7WRH - chains A and C of the 4 polymer chains in the assembly; structure by electron microscopy, 2.66 A resolution.

== Chain A (and C) ==
Name: Spike glycoprotein
From: Severe acute respiratory syndrome coronavirus 2
Notes: chain C of this document is another copy of the same molecule, construct and numbering; everything in this record applies to it too
Reference sequence: P0DTC2 (SPIKE_SARS2); aligned to UniProt positions 15-1208 over residues 15-1208
Sequence (1243 residues; row label = number of the first residue in the row; note: 9 numbers in that range are skipped by the numbering (no residue carries them; nothing is unmodelled there); a row labelled like 210A-210F holds insertion residues (210A, then the next letters in order); numbers below 1 keep their minus sign (Met-4 is residue -4)):
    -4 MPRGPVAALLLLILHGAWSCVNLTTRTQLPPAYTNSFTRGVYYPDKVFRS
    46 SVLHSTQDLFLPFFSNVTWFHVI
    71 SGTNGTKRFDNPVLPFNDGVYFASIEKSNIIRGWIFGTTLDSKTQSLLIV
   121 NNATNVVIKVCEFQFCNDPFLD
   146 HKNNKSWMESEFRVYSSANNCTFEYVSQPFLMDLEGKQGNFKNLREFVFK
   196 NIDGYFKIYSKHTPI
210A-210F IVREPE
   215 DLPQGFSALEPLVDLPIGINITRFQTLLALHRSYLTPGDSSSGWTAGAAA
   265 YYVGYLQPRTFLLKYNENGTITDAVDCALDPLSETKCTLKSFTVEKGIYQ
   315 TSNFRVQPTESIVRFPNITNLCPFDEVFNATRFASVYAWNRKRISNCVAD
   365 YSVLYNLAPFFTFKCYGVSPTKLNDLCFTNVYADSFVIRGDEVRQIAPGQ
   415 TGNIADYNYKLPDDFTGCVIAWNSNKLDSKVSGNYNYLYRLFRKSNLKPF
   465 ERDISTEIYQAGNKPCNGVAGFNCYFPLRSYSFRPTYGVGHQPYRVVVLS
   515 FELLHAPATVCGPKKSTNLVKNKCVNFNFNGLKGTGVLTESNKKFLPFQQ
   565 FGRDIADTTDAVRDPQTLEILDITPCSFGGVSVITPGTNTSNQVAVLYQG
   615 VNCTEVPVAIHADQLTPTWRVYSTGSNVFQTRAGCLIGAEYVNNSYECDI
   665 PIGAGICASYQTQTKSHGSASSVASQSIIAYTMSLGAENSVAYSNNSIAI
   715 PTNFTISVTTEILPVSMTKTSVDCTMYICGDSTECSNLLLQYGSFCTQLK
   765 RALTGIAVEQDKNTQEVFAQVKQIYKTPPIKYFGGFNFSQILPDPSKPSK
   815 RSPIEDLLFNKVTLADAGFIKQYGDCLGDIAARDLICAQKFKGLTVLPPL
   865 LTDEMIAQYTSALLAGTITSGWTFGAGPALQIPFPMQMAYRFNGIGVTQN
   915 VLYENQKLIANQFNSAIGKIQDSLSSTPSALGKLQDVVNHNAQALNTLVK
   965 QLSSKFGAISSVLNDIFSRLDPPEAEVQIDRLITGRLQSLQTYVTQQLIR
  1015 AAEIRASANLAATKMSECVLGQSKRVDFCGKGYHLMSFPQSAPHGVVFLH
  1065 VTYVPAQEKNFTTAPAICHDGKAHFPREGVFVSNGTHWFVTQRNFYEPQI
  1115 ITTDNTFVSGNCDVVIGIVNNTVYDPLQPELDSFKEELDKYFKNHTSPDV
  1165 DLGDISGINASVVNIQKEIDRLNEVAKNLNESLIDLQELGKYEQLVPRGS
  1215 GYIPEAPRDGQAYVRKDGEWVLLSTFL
Unresolved in the structure: -4 to 14, 71-76, 146-152, 177-184, 210A-210F, 248-256, 677-689, 828-847, 1148-1241
Construct notes: initiating methionine (-4); expression tag (-3 to 14, 1209-1241); variant Val67 (Ala in P0DTC2), Ile95 (Thr in P0DTC2), Asp142 (Tyr145 in P0DTC2), Ile210A (Leu212 in P0DTC2), Asp339 (Gly in P0DTC2), Leu371 (Ser in P0DTC2), Pro373 (Ser in P0DTC2), Phe375 (Ser in P0DTC2), Asn417 (Lys in P0DTC2), Lys440 (Asn in P0DTC2), Ser446 (Gly in P0DTC2), Asn477 (Ser in P0DTC2), Lys478 (Thr in P0DTC2), Ala484 (Glu in P0DTC2), Arg493 (Gln in P0DTC2), Ser496 (Gly in P0DTC2), Arg498 (Gln in P0DTC2), Tyr501 (Asn in P0DTC2), His505 (Tyr in P0DTC2), Lys547 (Thr in P0DTC2), Gly614 (Asp in P0DTC2), Tyr655 (His in P0DTC2), Lys679 (Asn in P0DTC2), His681 (Pro in P0DTC2), Gly682 (Arg in P0DTC2), Ser683 (Arg in P0DTC2), Ser685 (Arg in P0DTC2), Lys764 (Asn in P0DTC2), Tyr796 (Asp in P0DTC2), Lys856 (Asn in P0DTC2), His954 (Gln in P0DTC2), Lys969 (Asn in P0DTC2), Phe981 (Leu in P0DTC2), Pro986 (Lys in P0DTC2), Pro987 (Val in P0DTC2); insertion (210D-210F); engineered mutation Pro817 (Phe in P0DTC2), Pro892 (Ala in P0DTC2), Pro899 (Ala in P0DTC2), Pro942 (Ala in P0DTC2)
Disulfides: Cys15-Cys136, Cys131-Cys166, Cys291-Cys301, Cys379-Cys432, Cys391-Cys525, Cys538-Cys590, Cys617-Cys649, Cys662-Cys671, Cys738-Cys760, Cys743-Cys749, Cys1032-Cys1043, Cys1082-Cys1126
Covalently attached groups: N-acetylglucosamine (NAG) linked to Asn17, Asn61, Asn122, Asn165, Asn234, Asn282, Asn331, Asn343, Asn616, Asn709, Asn717, Asn801, Asn1074, Asn1098, Asn1134
UniProt features mapped onto this chain:
  - region: Asn280 to Cys301 (Putative superantigen), Arg403 to Asp405 (Integrin-binding motif), Asn448 to Phe456 (Immunodominant HLA epitope recognized by the CD8+), Ser816 to Tyr837 (Fusion peptide 1), Lys835 to Phe855 (Fusion peptide 2), Asp1163 to Glu1202 (Heptad repeat 2)
  - site: Arg815, Ser816 (Cleavage)
  - glycosylation: Asn17 (N-linked (GlcNAc...) (complex) asparagine), Asn61 (N-linked (GlcNAc...) (hybrid) asparagine), Asn74 (N-linked (GlcNAc...) (complex) asparagine), Asn122 (N-linked (GlcNAc...) (hybrid) asparagine), Asn149 (N-linked (GlcNAc...) (complex) asparagine), Asn165 (N-linked (GlcNAc...) (complex) asparagine), Asn234 (N-linked (GlcNAc...) (high mannose) asparagine), Asn282 (N-linked (GlcNAc...) (complex) asparagine), Thr323 (O-linked (GalNAc) threonine), Ser325 (O-linked (HexNAc...) serine), Asn331 (N-linked (GlcNAc...) (complex) asparagine), Asn343 (N-linked (GlcNAc...) (complex) asparagine), Asn603 (N-linked (GlcNAc...) (hybrid) asparagine), Asn616 (N-linked (GlcNAc...) (complex) asparagine), Asn657 (N-linked (GlcNAc...) (complex) asparagine), Thr676 (O-linked (GlcNAc...) threonine), Thr678 (O-linked (GlcNAc...) threonine), Asn709 (N-linked (GlcNAc...) (high mannose) asparagine), Asn717 (N-linked (GlcNAc...) (hybrid) asparagine), Asn801 (N-linked (GlcNAc...) (hybrid) asparagine) and 6 more in UniProt

== Chain A / chain C interface ==
Residue-residue contacts (126; chain A residue first):
  Tyr38(A) - Phe562(C)  hydrophobic
  Lys41(A) - His519(C)
  Lys41(A) - Phe562(C)
  Lys41(A) - Gln563(C)
  Lys41(A) - Gln564(C)  hydrogen bond (backbone-backbone)
  Val42(A) - His519(C)
  Val42(A) - Gln563(C)
  Val42(A) - Phe565(C)
  Val42(A) - Arg567(C)
  Phe43(A) - Lys558(C)
  Phe43(A) - Phe559(C)  hydrophobic
  Phe43(A) - Gln563(C)
  Phe43(A) - Phe565(C)  hydrogen bond (backbone-backbone)
  Phe43(A) - Gly566(C)
  Phe43(A) - Arg567(C)  hydrogen bond (backbone-backbone)
  Tyr200(A) - Arg357(C)  hydrogen bond
  Tyr200(A) - Asn394(C)  hydrogen bond
  Tyr200(A) - Glu516(C)
  Glu224(A) - Leu560(C)
  Pro225(A) - Phe562(C)  hydrophobic
  Pro230(A) - Arg357(C)
  Asn282(A) - Lys558(C)
  Tyr369(A) - Phe486(C)  hydrophobic
  Ser383(A) - Phe456(C)
  Thr385(A) - Phe456(C)
  Thr385(A) - Tyr473(C)
  Lys386(A) - Ala475(C)  hydrogen bond (side chain-backbone)
  Asp737(A) - Asn317(C)
  Asp737(A) - Arg319(C)  salt bridge
  Met740(A) - Phe592(C)  hydrophobic
  Asp745(A) - Thr549(C)
  Gln755(A) - Phe970(C)  hydrogen bond (backbone-backbone)
  Tyr756(A) - Phe970(C)
  Gly757(A) - Gln965(C)
  Gly757(A) - Ser968(C)
  Ser758(A) - Gln965(C)  hydrogen bond (backbone-side chain)
  Phe759(A) - Gln965(C)
  Gln762(A) - Thr961(C)
  Lys764(A) - Gln314(C)  hydrogen bond (side chain-backbone)
  Arg765(A) - Gln957(C)  hydrogen bond
  Gln787(A) - Ala701(C)
  Gln787(A) - Asn703(C)
  Ile788(A) - Leu699(C)  hydrophobic
  Ile788(A) - Ala701(C)  hydrogen bond (backbone-backbone)
  Ile788(A) - Glu702(C)
  Ile788(A) - Asn703(C)  hydrogen bond (backbone-backbone)
  Tyr789(A) - Asn703(C)
  Tyr789(A) - Val705(C)  hydrophobic
  Lys790(A) - Glu702(C)  salt bridge
  Lys790(A) - Asn703(C)  hydrogen bond (backbone-backbone)
  Pro792(A) - Tyr707(C)  hydrophobic
  Tyr796(A) - Tyr707(C)
  Phe797(A) - Tyr707(C)
  Leu849(A) - Ile569(C)  hydrophobic
  Lys854(A) - Phe592(C)
  Phe855(A) - Pro589(C)  hydrophobic
  Lys856(A) - Ala570(C)
  Lys856(A) - Thr572(C)
  Pro863(A) - Ala668(C)  hydrogen bond (backbone-backbone)
  Leu864(A) - Pro665(C)  hydrophobic
  Leu864(A) - Gly667(C)
  Leu864(A) - Ala668(C)
  Leu864(A) - Gly669(C)  hydrogen bond (backbone-backbone)
  Thr866(A) - Arg646(C)
  Thr866(A) - Ala668(C)
  Met869(A) - Gly669(C)
  Met869(A) - Met697(C)  hydrophobic
  Met869(A) - Leu699(C)
  Gln872(A) - Leu699(C)
  Tyr873(A) - Leu699(C)
  Thr883(A) - Val705(C)
  Ser884(A) - Val705(C)
  Ala890(A) - Gly1046(C)
  Ala890(A) - Tyr1047(C)
  Pro892(A) - Pro1069(C)
  Leu894(A) - Ala713(C)
  Leu894(A) - Pro715(C)  hydrophobic
  Leu894(A) - Glu1072(C)
  Gln895(A) - Val705(C)
  Gln895(A) - Ala706(C)
  Gln895(A) - Ser711(C)  hydrogen bond
  Gln895(A) - Ile712(C)
  Gln895(A) - Ala713(C)  hydrogen bond (backbone-backbone)
  Gln895(A) - Asn1074(C)  hydrogen bond
  Ile896(A) - Tyr707(C)
  Ile896(A) - Ser711(C)
  Pro897(A) - Asn709(C)
  Pro897(A) - Ser711(C)
  Phe898(A) - Tyr707(C)  hydrogen bond (backbone-side chain)
  Met900(A) - Thr1077(C)
  Met900(A) - Val1094(C)  hydrophobic
  Tyr904(A) - Val1094(C)
  Tyr904(A) - Arg1107(C)
  Gln913(A) - Pro1090(C)
  Gln913(A) - Arg1107(C)
  Asn914(A) - Phe1089(C)
  Asn914(A) - Ser1123(C)  hydrogen bond
  Tyr917(A) - Pro1079(C)
  Tyr917(A) - Phe1089(C)  hydrophobic
  Glu918(A) - Ser1123(C)  hydrogen bond
  Glu918(A) - Val1128(C)
  Gln920(A) - Ile1130(C)
  Val963(A) - Ala570(C)  hydrophobic
  Asn978(A) - Lys547(C)
  Ser982(A) - Leu387(C)
  Ser982(A) - Leu390(C)
  Ser982(A) - Lys547(C)
  Arg983(A) - Val382(C)
  Arg983(A) - Ser383(C)  hydrogen bond (backbone-backbone)
  Arg983(A) - Leu387(C)
  Arg983(A) - Leu517(C)
  Leu984(A) - Ser383(C)
  Asp985(A) - Ser383(C)  hydrogen bond (backbone-side chain)
  Asp985(A) - Thr385(C)  hydrogen bond
  Glu988(A) - Ser383(C)  hydrogen bond
  Asp994(A) - Phe970(C)
  Gln1002(A) - Gln1002(C)  hydrogen bond
  Gln1005(A) - Thr1006(C)
  Leu1012(A) - Gln1010(C)
  Arg1019(A) - Glu1017(C)
  Ser1030(A) - Val1040(C)
  Glu1031(A) - Arg1039(C)  salt bridge
  Glu1031(A) - Val1040(C)
  Arg1039(A) - Arg1039(C)
  Glu1144(A) - Leu1141(C)
  Glu1144(A) - Leu1145(C)
Also at the interface, not in a pair above, chain A (94 interface residues in all): Asp40, Gly283, Gln784, Lys786, Leu861, Pro862, Leu865, Trp886, Gly889, Ala893, Asn907, Lys921, Lys964, Ser967, Val991, Thr1009, Ile1013, Thr1027, Leu1034, Gly1035, Glu1111
Also at the interface, not in a pair above, chain C (108 interface residues in all): Thr315, Gly381, Asp389, Thr393, Leu455, Gly476, Asn487, Lys557, Asp571, Thr588, Gln613, Ala647, Ile670, Thr696, Gly700, Ser704, Ser708, Asn710, Lys969, Gly971, Arg995, Thr1009, Ile1013, Asp1041, Lys1045, Val1068, Ala1078, Phe1121, Val1129, Gln1142

== In short ==
The interface between chain A and chain C involves 94 residues on one side and 108 on the other; the contacts
include 26 hydrogen bonds and 3 salt bridges. Among the polar pairs are Asp737(A)-Arg319(C),
Lys790(A)-Glu702(C) and Glu1031(A)-Arg1039(C).
Chain A and chain C are both Spike glycoprotein (Severe acute respiratory syndrome coronavirus 2); the
structure, Cryo-EM structure of SARS-CoV-2 Omicron BA.1 spike protein in complex with mouse ACE2, was
determined by electron microscopy, deposited together with 7WRI and 7WSK.
